PDB entry 6SJ7 | electron microscopy, 3.54 A resolution | chains A and C of the 4 polymer chains in the assembly

== Chain A ==
Protein: DDB1- and CUL4-associated factor 15
Organism: Homo sapiens
UniProt: Q66K64 (DCA15_HUMAN); residues 1-600 here = UniProt positions 1-600
Amino-acid sequence (601 residues; each row starts with the number of its first residue; numbering starts at 0):
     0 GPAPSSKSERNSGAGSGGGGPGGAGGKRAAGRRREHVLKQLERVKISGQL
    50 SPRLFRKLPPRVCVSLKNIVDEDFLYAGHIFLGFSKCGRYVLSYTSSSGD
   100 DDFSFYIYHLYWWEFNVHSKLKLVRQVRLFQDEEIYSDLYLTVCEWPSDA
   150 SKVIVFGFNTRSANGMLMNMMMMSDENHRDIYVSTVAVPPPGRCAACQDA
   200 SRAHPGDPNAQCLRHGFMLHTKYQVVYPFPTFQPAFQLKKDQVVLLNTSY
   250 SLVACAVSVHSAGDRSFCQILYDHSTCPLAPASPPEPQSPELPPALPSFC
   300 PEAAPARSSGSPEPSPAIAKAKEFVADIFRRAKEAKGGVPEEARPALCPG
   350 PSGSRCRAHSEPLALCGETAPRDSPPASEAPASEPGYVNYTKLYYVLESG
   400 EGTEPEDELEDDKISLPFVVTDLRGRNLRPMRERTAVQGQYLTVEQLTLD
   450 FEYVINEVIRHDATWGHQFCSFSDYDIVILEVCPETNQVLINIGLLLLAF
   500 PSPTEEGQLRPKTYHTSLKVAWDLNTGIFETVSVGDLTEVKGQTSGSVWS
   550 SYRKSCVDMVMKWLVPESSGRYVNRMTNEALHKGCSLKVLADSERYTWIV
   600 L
Not modelled in the structure: 0-33, 73-75, 97-103, 164-171, 194-205, 226, 260-264, 271-417, 432-438, 499-509, 526-527, 541, 580-587
Differences from the reference sequence: expression tag (0); conflict Pro-1 (Met in Q66K64)
Curated features (UniProtKB/Swiss-Prot):
  - binding site (Zn(2+)): Cys-193, Cys-196, Cys-211, His-214
  - binding site (E7820): Phe-231, Ala-234, Phe-235
  - modified residue (Phosphoserine): Ser-50, Ser-310, Ser-314
Ligand contacts: Indisulam (EF6; N~1~-(3-chloro-1H-indol-7-yl)benzene-1,4-disulfonamide): Thr-230, Phe-231, Gln-232, Pro-233, Ala-234, Phe-235, Arg-552, Val-556, Val-559, Met-560, Leu-563
What the authors report for this chain:
  - conformationally variable residues (side-chain flip): Gly-191 to His-214, Val-556, Met-560

== Chain C ==
Protein: RNA binding protein 39
Organism: Homo sapiens
UniProt: Q7Z3L0 (Q7Z3L0_HUMAN); residues 248-328 here correspond to UniProt positions 91-171 (UniProt number = residue number - 157)
Amino-acid sequence (81 residues; each row starts with the number of its first residue):
   248 GPMRLYVGSLHFNITEDMLRGIFEPFGRIESIQLMMDSETGRSKGYGFIT
   298 FSDSECAKKALEQLNGFELAGRPMKVGHVTE
Not modelled in the structure: 248-249
Ligand contacts: Indisulam (EF6; N~1~-(3-chloro-1H-indol-7-yl)benzene-1,4-disulfonamide): Asn-260, Thr-262, Asp-264, Met-265, Gly-268
What the authors report for this chain:
  - conformationally variable residues: Met-265
  - mutagenesis - R275A, K306A: unchanged binding to DDB1- and CUL4-associated factor 15 (chain A)
  - mutagenesis - T262A (2 fold), D264A (2 fold): decreased binding to DDB1- and CUL4-associated factor 15 (chain A)
  - mutagenesis - N260A (3-fold): increased binding to DDB1- and CUL4-associated factor 15 (chain A)

== Chain A / chain C interface ==
Contacting residue pairs (35):
  Tyr-139(A) / Glu-277(C)
  Phe-157(A) / Arg-267(C)
  Thr-159(A) / Arg-275(C)
  Thr-159(A) / Ile-276(C)
  Arg-160(A) / Arg-275(C)
  Pro-227(A) / Pro-272(C)
  Thr-230(A) / Gly-268(C)
  Phe-231(A) / Asp-264(C)
  Gln-232(A) / Asp-264(C)
  Pro-233(A) / Asp-264(C)
  Thr-543(A) / Lys-306(C)
  Thr-543(A) / Gln-310(C)  hydrogen bond
  Ser-544(A) / Lys-306(C)  hydrogen bond (backbone-side chain)
  Gly-545(A) / Phe-273(C)
  Ser-546(A) / Phe-273(C)
  Ser-546(A) / Gln-310(C)  hydrogen bond
  Trp-548(A) / Pro-272(C)  hydrophobic
  Ser-549(A) / Ile-269(C)
  Ser-549(A) / Phe-273(C)
  Arg-552(A) / Gly-268(C)  hydrogen bond (side chain-backbone)
  Arg-552(A) / Pro-272(C)
  Lys-553(A) / Leu-311(C)
  Lys-553(A) / Phe-314(C)
  Lys-553(A) / Leu-316(C)
  Val-556(A) / Met-265(C)  hydrophobic
  Val-556(A) / Leu-316(C)  hydrophobic
  Asp-557(A) / Glu-315(C)
  Asp-557(A) / Leu-316(C)
  Asp-557(A) / Ala-317(C)  hydrogen bond (side chain-backbone)
  Met-560(A) / His-258(C)
  Met-560(A) / Asn-260(C)
  Met-560(A) / Ala-317(C)  hydrophobic
  Leu-563(A) / Asn-260(C)
  Glu-578(A) / Glu-263(C)
  Trp-597(A) / Glu-286(C)
Interface residues without a listed pair, chain A (25 interface residues in all): Arg-178, Arg-574
Interface residues without a listed pair, chain C (29 interface residues in all): Ile-261, Thr-262, Glu-271, Gly-274, Ser-278, Ile-279, Gln-280, Ser-285
From the paper, about this interface:
  - hot spots on chain C (mutagenesis) - G268V, P272K: abolished binding to DDB1- and CUL4-associated factor 15 (chain A)
  - hot spots on chain C (mutagenesis) - P272S (6-fold): decreased binding to DDB1- and CUL4-associated factor 15 (chain A)

== In short ==
Chain A and chain C form an interface of 25 and 29 residues respectively, with 5 hydrogen bonds. Polar pairs
include Thr-543(A)/Gln-310(C), Ser-544(A)/Lys-306(C) and Ser-546(A)/Gln-310(C). The paper reports that T262A,
D264A and P272S of chain C reduce binding to DDB1- and CUL4-associated factor 15 (chain A); conformational
variability at Gly-191(A), Val-556(A) and Met-265(C) among others; 8 substitutions were tested in all.
Here chain A is DDB1- and CUL4-associated factor 15 and chain C is RNA binding protein 39, both from Homo
sapiens. Entry 6SJ7 (Structure of the human DDB1-DDA1-DCAF15 E3 ubiquitin ligase bound to RBM39 and Indisulam)
was determined by electron microscopy together with 6UD7 and 6UE5 from the same study.
